PDB entry 5NIN | X-ray diffraction, 1.70 A resolution | chains B and D

[Chain B]
Name: Calmodulin
Organism: Homo sapiens
UniProtKB: P62158 (CALM_HUMAN); residues 0-148 here correspond to UniProt positions 1-149 (UniProt number = residue number + 1)
Amino-acid sequence (149 residues; each row starts with the number of its first residue; numbering starts at 0):
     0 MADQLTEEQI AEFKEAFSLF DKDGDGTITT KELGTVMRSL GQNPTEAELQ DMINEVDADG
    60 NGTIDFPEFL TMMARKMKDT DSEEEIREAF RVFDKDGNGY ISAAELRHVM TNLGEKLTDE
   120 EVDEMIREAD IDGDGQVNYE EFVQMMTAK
Disordered / not traced: 0-1, 56-60, 148
Metal / ion sites: Ca2+ site 1: Asp93, Asp95, Asn97, Tyr99, Glu104; Ca2+ site 2: Asp129, Asp131, Asp133, Gln135, Glu140
Reported in the primary citation:
  - conformationally variable residues (order/disorder transition): Asp56 to Gly59

[Chain D]
Name: A-kinase anchor protein 5
UniProtKB: P24588 (AKAP5_HUMAN); numbering as in UniProt (aligned over 77-92)
Amino-acid sequence (16 residues; row label = number of the first residue in the row):
    77 GAWASLKRLV TRRKRS
Disordered / not traced: 77, 89-92
Reported in the primary citation:
  - contacts within the chain: Leu82-Leu85 (backbone contact), Lys83-Val86 (backbone contact)
  - mutagenesis - W79A, L82P, V86A: decreased binding to Calmodulin (chain B)
  - mutagenesis - L82A, L85A: unchanged binding to Calmodulin (chain B)

[Chain B / chain D interface]
Contacting residue pairs (31; chain B residue first):
  Glu7(B) - Arg84(D)  salt bridge
  Gln8(B) - Arg84(D)  hydrogen bond (side chain-backbone)
  Glu11(B) - Ser81(D)
  Glu11(B) - Arg84(D)  salt bridge
  Glu11(B) - Leu85(D)
  Leu39(B) - Leu85(D)
  Met76(B) - Leu85(D)
  Met76(B) - Val86(D)
  Met76(B) - Thr87(D)
  Ser81(B) - Thr87(D)  hydrogen bond
  Ser81(B) - Arg88(D)
  Glu84(B) - Val86(D)
  Glu84(B) - Thr87(D)  hydrogen bond (side chain-backbone)
  Phe92(B) - Leu85(D)  hydrophobic
  Met109(B) - Ser81(D)
  Met109(B) - Leu82(D)  hydrophobic
  Leu112(B) - Leu82(D)  hydrophobic
  Glu114(B) - Ser81(D)  hydrogen bond
  Met124(B) - Ala78(D)
  Met124(B) - Trp79(D)  hydrogen bond (backbone-side chain)
  Met124(B) - Leu82(D)  hydrophobic
  Glu127(B) - Ala78(D)
  Glu127(B) - Trp79(D)
  Ala128(B) - Trp79(D)  hydrophobic
  Phe141(B) - Trp79(D)  hydrophobic
  Met144(B) - Trp79(D)  hydrophobic
  Met144(B) - Lys83(D)
  Met145(B) - Leu82(D)
  Met145(B) - Lys83(D)
  Met145(B) - Val86(D)  hydrophobic
  Ala147(B) - Lys83(D)
Also at the interface, not in a pair above, chain B (23 interface residues in all): Phe12, Gly40, Ile85, Leu105, Val108
From the paper, about this interface:
  - pairs named by the authors: Glu11(B)-Ser81(D) (hydrogen bond), Phe12(B)-Leu85(D) (hydrophobic contact), Leu39(B)-Leu85(D) (hydrophobic contact), Ile85(B)-Val86(D), Phe92(B)-Leu82(D), Met124(B)-Trp79(D), Met144(B)-Trp79(D), Met145(B)-Val86(D)
  - interface residues, chain B: Glu7(B)
  - interface residues, chain D: Ala78(D), Ser81(D), Thr87(D)
  - hot spots on chain D (mutagenesis) - W79A: decreased binding to Calmodulin (chain B)

[Overview]
The interface between chain B and chain D involves 23 residues on one side and 10 on the other; the contacts
include 5 hydrogen bonds and 2 salt bridges. Polar contacts include Glu7(B)-Arg84(D), Glu11(B)-Arg84(D) and
Gln8(B)-Arg84(D). The paper describes a hydrogen bond between Glu11(B) and Ser81(D); hydrophobic contacts
between Phe12(B) and Leu85(D) and Leu39(B) and Leu85(D); contacts between Ile85(B) and Val86(D), Phe92(B) and
Leu82(D) and Met124(B) and Trp79(D) among others. From the paper: W79A, L82P and V86A of chain D reduce
binding to Calmodulin (chain B); interface residues Glu7(B) and Ala78(D) among others; 5 substitutions were
tested in all.
Chain B is Calmodulin (Homo sapiens) and chain D is A-kinase anchor protein 5; the structure, Crystal
Structure of AKAP79 calmodulin binding domain peptide in complex with Ca2+/Calmodulin, was determined by X-ray
diffraction.
